Entry 8APM (electron microscopy, 6.60 A resolution (low resolution: residue-level contacts below are approximate; hydrogen-bond / salt-bridge calls are withheld)); this record covers chains B and C of the 8 polymer chains in the assembly.

Chain B (and C):
Protein: Primase D5
From: Vaccinia virus Copenhagen
Notes: EC 3.6.4.-; engineered mutation(s): L221A, D222M; chain C of this document is another copy of the same molecule, construct and numbering; everything in this record applies to it too
UniProt: P21010 (D5_VACCC); residue numbers follow UniProt; this construct covers 323-785
Sequence (465 residues; row label = number of the first residue in the row):
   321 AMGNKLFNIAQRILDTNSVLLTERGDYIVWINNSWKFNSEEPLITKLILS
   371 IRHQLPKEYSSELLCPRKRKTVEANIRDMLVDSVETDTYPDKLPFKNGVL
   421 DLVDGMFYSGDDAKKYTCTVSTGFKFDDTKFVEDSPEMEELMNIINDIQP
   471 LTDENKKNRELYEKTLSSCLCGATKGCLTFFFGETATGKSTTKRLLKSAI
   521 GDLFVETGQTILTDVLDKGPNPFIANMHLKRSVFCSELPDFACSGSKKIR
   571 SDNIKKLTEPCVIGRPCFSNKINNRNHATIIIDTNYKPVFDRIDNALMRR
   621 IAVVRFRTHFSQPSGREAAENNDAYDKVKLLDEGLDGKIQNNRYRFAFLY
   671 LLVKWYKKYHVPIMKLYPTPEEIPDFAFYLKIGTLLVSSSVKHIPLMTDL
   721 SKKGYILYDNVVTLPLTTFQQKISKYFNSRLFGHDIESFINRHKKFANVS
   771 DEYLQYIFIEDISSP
Not modelled in the structure: 632-644, 783-785
Differences from the reference sequence: expression tag (321-322)
From the paper describing this entry:
  - binding site for the 30-nt DNA strand: Ala321, Met322, Arg387 to Lys390 (proposed by the authors, not directly observed)
  - mutagenesis - P682S: decreased expression (citing earlier work)

How chain B and chain C interact:
Contacting residue pairs (30):
  Thr365(B) - Asp398(C)
  Lys366(B) - Tyr347(C)
  Lys366(B) - Arg397(C)
  Lys366(B) - Asp398(C)
  Lys366(B) - Leu400(C)
  Leu384(B) - Asn324(C)
  Cys385(B) - Met322(C)
  Pro386(B) - Thr391(C)
  Pro386(B) - Asn395(C)
  Lys388(B) - Ala321(C)
  Arg389(B) - Asn395(C)
  Arg389(B) - Asp398(C)
  Glu504(B) - Lys765(C)
  Thr505(B) - Asp614(C)
  Thr530(B) - Asp537(C)
  Phe543(B) - Asp537(C)
  Asn546(B) - Ile592(C)
  Glu557(B) - Asp572(C)
  Glu557(B) - Lys576(C)
  Leu558(B) - Arg612(C)
  Pro559(B) - Arg612(C)
  Cys587(B) - Arg585(C)
  His629(B) - Asn615(C)
  Tyr645(B) - Ser708(C)
  Tyr645(B) - Gln775(C)
  Asp646(B) - Val711(C)
  Lys647(B) - Lys712(C)
  Val648(B) - Ser709(C)
  Val648(B) - Ser710(C)
  Leu651(B) - Arg619(C)
Also at the interface, not in a pair above, chain B (32 interface residues in all): Ile351, Asn352, Lys356, Glu361, Arg387, Glu526, Phe588, Tyr606, Ser631, Glu653
Also at the interface, not in a pair above, chain C (31 interface residues in all): Phe327, Val401, Lys575, Ile583, Phe588, Tyr776

Overview:
The interface between chain B and chain C involves 32 residues on one side and 31 on the other. The paper
reports a binding site for the 30-nt DNA strand at Ala321(B), Met322(B) and Arg387(B); P682S of chain B
reduces expression.
Chain B and chain C are both Primase D5 (Vaccinia virus Copenhagen); the structure, Vaccinia virus DNA
helicase D5 residues 323-785 hexamer with bound DNA processed in C1, was determined by electron microscopy
together with 8APL from the same study.
